Entry 9KEU (electron microscopy, 3.70 A resolution); this record covers chains G and J of the 12 polymer chains in the assembly.

Chain G:
Molecule: Template strand DNA of the promoter
Sequence (100 nucleotides; numbered 1 to 100; the number before each row is that of its first residue):
     1 TGCATCCGTG AGTCGAGGGT AATAACGGCC TGTACGCGTC CGTTTCCGGC ACCCCAAATG
    61 AACCGTCCCT GGCTCCAAGG TGAACTCTGG GCGACGAGTG
Unresolved in the structure: 78-100

Chain J:
Name: Possible two component system response transcriptional positive regulator PhoP
Organism: Mycobacterium tuberculosis H37Rv
Reference sequence: P71814 (P71814_MYCTU); residues 1-247 here = UniProt positions 1-247
Chain sequence (247 residues; each row starts with the number of its first residue):
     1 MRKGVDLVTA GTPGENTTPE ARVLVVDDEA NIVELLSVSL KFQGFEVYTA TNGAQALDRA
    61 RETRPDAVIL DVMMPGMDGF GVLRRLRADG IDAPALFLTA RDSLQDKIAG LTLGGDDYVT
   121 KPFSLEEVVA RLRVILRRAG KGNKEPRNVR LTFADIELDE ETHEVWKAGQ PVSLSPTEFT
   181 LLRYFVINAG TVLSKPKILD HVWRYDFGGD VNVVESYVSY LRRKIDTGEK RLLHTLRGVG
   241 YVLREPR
Unresolved in the structure: 1-148

How chain G and chain J interact:
Residue-residue contacts (13):
  DA34(G) - Gly238(J)  hydrogen bond to the phosphate
  DC35(G) - Lys195(J)  salt bridge to the phosphate
  DC35(G) - Thr235(J)  phosphate contact
  DC35(G) - Leu236(J)  phosphate contact
  DC35(G) - Arg237(J)  phosphate contact
  DC35(G) - Gly238(J)  hydrogen bond to the phosphate
  DC35(G) - Tyr241(J)  sugar contact
  DG36(G) - Glu215(J)  phosphate contact
  DG36(G) - Arg222(J)  salt bridge to the phosphate
  DG36(G) - Thr235(J)  hydrogen bond to the phosphate
  DG36(G) - Tyr241(J)  hydrogen bond to the phosphate
  DC37(G) - Arg223(J)  sugar contact
  DC37(G) - Glu229(J)  phosphate contact
Also at the interface, not in a pair above, chain G (5 interface residues in all): DC40
Also at the interface, not in a pair above, chain J (14 interface residues in all): Val218, Tyr220, Val239, Gly240

Overview:
5 residues of chain G face 14 of chain J across their interface; the contacts include 4 hydrogen bonds and 2
salt bridges. Polar contacts include DA34(G)-Gly238(J), DC35(G)-Gly238(J) and DG36(G)-Thr235(J).
Chain G is Template strand DNA of the promoter and chain J is Possible two component system response
transcriptional positive regulator PhoP (Mycobacterium tuberculosis H37Rv); the structure, Cryo-EM structure
of Mycobacterium tuberculosis transcription activation complex with four PhoP molecules (composite map), was
determined by electron microscopy together with 9JI2, 9KET and 9KEV from the same study.
